Entry 6P1N (X-ray diffraction, 1.60 A resolution); this record covers chains A and D of the 4 polymer chains in the assembly.

[Chain A]
Protein: DNA-directed DNA/RNA polymerase mu
From: Homo sapiens
Notes: EC 2.7.7.7
Reference sequence: Q9NP87 (DPOLM_HUMAN); numbering as in UniProt; present here: 134-397, 410-494
Chain sequence (354 residues; each row starts with the number of its first residue; note: 12 numbers in that range are skipped by the numbering (no residue carries them; nothing is unmodelled there)):
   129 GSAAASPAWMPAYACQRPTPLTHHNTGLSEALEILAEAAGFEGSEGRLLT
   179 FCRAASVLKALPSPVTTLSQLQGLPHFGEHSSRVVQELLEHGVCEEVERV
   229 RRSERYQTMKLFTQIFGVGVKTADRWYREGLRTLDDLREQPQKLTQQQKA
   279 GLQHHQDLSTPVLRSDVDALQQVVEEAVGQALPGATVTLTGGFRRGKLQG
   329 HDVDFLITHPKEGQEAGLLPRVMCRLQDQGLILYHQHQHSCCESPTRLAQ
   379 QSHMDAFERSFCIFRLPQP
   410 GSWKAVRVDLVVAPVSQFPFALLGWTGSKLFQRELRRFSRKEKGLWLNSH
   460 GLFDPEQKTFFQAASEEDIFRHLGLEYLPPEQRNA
Unresolved in the structure: 129-137, 366-383
Construct notes: expression tag (129-133); linker (410)
Swiss-Prot annotation at these positions:
  - region: Arg-323 to Asp-332 (Involved in ssDNA binding)
  - binding site (Mg(2+)): Asp-330, Asp-332, Asp-418
  - site: Gly-433 (Responsible for the low discrimination between dNTP and rNTP)
Metal / ion sites: Na+: Thr-241, Ile-243, Val-246 (shared with 1 residue of chain P); Mg2+ site 1: Asp-330, Asp-332, Asp-418 (together with DZ4) (shared with 1 residue of chain P); Mg2+ site 2: Asp-330, Asp-332 (together with DZ4)
Ligand contacts: DZ4 (2'-deoxy-5'-O-[(R)-hydroxy{[(R)-hydroxy(phosphonooxy)phosphoryl]amino}phosphoryl]adenosine): Gly-319, Gly-320, Arg-323, Lys-325, Gln-327, Gly-328, His-329, Asp-330, Asp-332, Asp-418, Gly-433, Trp-434, Thr-435, Gly-436, Ser-437, Lys-438, Gln-441

[Chain D]
Molecule: 4-nt DNA strand
Sequence (4 nucleotides; each row starts with the number of its first residue):
     1 GCCG

[Interface between chain A and chain D]
Residue-residue contacts (13):
  Gly-174(A) with DG1(D), hydrogen bond to the base
  Arg-175(A) with DG1(D), salt bridge to the phosphate
  Thr-178(A) with DG1(D), hydrogen bond to the base; DC2(D), sugar contact
  Phe-179(A) with DG1(D), sugar contact
  Pro-203(A) with DC3(D), phosphate contact
  His-204(A) with DC2(D), sugar contact; DC3(D), hydrogen bond to the phosphate
  Gly-206(A) with DC2(D), hydrogen bond to the phosphate
  Glu-207(A) with DC2(D), hydrogen bond to the phosphate
  His-208(A) with DG1(D), salt bridge to the phosphate; DC2(D), hydrogen bond to the phosphate
  Ser-209(A) with DC2(D), hydrogen bond to the phosphate
Also at the interface, not in a pair above, chain A (14 interface residues in all): Ala-140, Arg-181, Leu-202, Phe-205
Also at the interface, not in a pair above, chain D (4 interface residues in all): DG4

[Overview]
The interface between chain A and chain D involves 14 residues on one side and 4 on the other; the contacts
include 7 hydrogen bonds and 2 salt bridges. Polar pairs include Gly-174(A)/DG1(D), Thr-178(A)/DG1(D) and
His-204(A)/DC3(D). Bound to chain A: compound DZ4.
Here chain A is DNA-directed DNA/RNA polymerase mu (Homo sapiens) and chain D is a 4-nt DNA strand. Entry 6P1N
(Pre-catalytic ternary complex of human DNA Polymerase Mu with 1-nt gapped substrate containing template 8OG
and ...) was determined by X-ray diffraction, deposited together with 6P1M, 6P1O, 6P1P, 6P1Q, 6P1R, 6P1S and 4
further entries.
